Entry 5FTK (electron microscopy, 2.40 A resolution); this record covers chains B and C of the 6 polymer chains in the assembly.

Chain B (and C):
Name: Transitional endoplasmic reticulum atpase
Organism: Homo sapiens
Notes: EC 3.6.4.6; chain C of this document is another copy of the same molecule, construct and numbering; everything in this record applies to it too
Reference sequence: P55072 (TERA_HUMAN); numbering as in UniProt (aligned over 1-806)
Amino-acid sequence (806 residues; numbered 1 to 806; the number before each row is that of its first residue):
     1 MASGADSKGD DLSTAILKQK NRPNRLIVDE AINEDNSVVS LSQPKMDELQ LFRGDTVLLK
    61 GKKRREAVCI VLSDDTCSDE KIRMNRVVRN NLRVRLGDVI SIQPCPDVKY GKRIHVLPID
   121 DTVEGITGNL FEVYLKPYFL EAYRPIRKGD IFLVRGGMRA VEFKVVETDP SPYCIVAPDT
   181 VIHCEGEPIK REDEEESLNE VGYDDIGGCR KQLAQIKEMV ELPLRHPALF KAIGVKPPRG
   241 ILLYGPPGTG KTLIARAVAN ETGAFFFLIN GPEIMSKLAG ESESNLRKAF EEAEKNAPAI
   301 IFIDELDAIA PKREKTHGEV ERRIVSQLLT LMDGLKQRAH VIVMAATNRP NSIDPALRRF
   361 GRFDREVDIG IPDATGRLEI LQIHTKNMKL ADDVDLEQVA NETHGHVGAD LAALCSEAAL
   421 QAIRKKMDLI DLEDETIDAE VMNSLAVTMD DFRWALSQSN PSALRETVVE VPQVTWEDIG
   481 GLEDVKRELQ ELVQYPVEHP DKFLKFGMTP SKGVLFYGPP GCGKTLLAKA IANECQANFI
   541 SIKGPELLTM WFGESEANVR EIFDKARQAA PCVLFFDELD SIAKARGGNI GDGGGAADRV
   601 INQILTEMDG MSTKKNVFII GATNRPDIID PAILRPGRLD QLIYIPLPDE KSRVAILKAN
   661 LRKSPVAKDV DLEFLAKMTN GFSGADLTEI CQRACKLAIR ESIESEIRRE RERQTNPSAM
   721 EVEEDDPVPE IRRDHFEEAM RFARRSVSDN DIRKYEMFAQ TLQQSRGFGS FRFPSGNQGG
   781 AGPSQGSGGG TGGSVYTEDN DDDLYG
Not modelled in the structure: 1-20, 708-727, 764-806
Ligand contacts:
  - ADP (adenosine-5'-diphosphate), molecule 1: Asp205, Ile206, Gly207, Gly208, Cys209, Pro247, Gly248, Thr249, Gly250, Lys251, Thr252, Leu253, Ile380, His384, Gly408, Ala409, Ala412
  - ADP, molecule 2: Asp478, Ile479, Gly480, Leu482, Pro519, Pro520, Gly521, Cys522, Gly523, Lys524, Thr525, Leu526, Asp577, Ile656, Asn660, Gly684, Ala685, Thr688
Curated features (UniProtKB/Swiss-Prot):
  - region: Thr797 to Gly806 (Interaction with UBXN6)
  - motif: Asp802 to Gly806 (PIM motif)
  - binding site (ATP): Pro247 to Leu253, Asn348, His384, Gly521 to Leu526
  - modified residue: Ala2 (N-acetylalanine), Ser3 (Phosphoserine), Ser7 (Phosphoserine), Ser13 (Phosphoserine), Ser37 (Phosphoserine), Lys315 (N6,N6,N6-trimethyllysine), Thr436 (Phosphothreonine), Ser462 (Phosphoserine), Lys502 (N6-acetyllysine), Lys505 (N6-acetyllysine), Lys668 (N6-acetyllysine), Ser702 (Phosphoserine), Lys754 (N6-acetyllysine), Ser770 (Phosphoserine), Ser775 (Phosphoserine), Ser787 (Phosphoserine), Tyr805 (Phosphotyrosine)
  - cross-link (Glycyl lysine isopeptide (Lys-Gly)): Lys8 (interchain with G-Cter in SUMO2), Lys18 (interchain with G-Cter in SUMO2)
  - natural variant: Arg95 (R95G: In IBMPFD1), Gly97 (G97E: In CMT2Y), Ile126 (I126F: In IBMPFD1; uncertain significance), Arg155 (R155C: In IBMPFD1; R155H: In FTDALS6 and IBMPFD1; R155L: In IBMPFD1; R155P: In IBMPFD1; R155S: In IBMPFD1), Arg159 (R159G: In FTDALS6; R159H: In IBMPFD1), Ala160 (A160T: In IBMPFD1; uncertain significance), Glu185 (E185K: In CMT2Y), Arg191 (R191Q: In FTDALS6 and IBMPFD1), Leu198 (L198W: In IBMPFD1), Ala232 (A232E: In IBMPFD1), Ile254 (I254F: In IBMPFD1; uncertain significance), Ile369 (I369T: In IBMPFD1; uncertain significance), 2 further natural variant entries in UniProt
  - mutagenesis: Phe52 to Asp55 (Abolishes interaction with NPLOC4; when associated with A-110), Arg53 (R53A: Minor effect on affinity for ATP and ADP), Arg86 (R86A: Strongly increased affinity for ATP. Strongly reduced affinity for ADP), Tyr110 (Y110A: Abolishes interaction with NPLOC4; when associated with 52-A--A-55), Arg113 to His115 (Severely reduced binding to DERL1), Phe131 (F131R: Severely reduced binding to DERL1), Leu140 (L140D: Severely reduced binding to DERL1), Asp179 (D179R: No effect on binding to DERL1), His183 (H183W: Severely reduced binding to DERL1), Lys251 (K251Q: Impairs ERAD degradation of HMGCR and does not inhibit interaction with RHBDD1; when associated with Q-524), Glu305 (E305Q: Defect in ubiquitin-dependent protein degradation by the proteasome; when associated with Q-578), Lys312 (K312A: Does not affect methylation by VCPKMT), 8 further mutagenesis entries in UniProt

Chain B / chain C interface:
Pairs across the interface - 96 pairs, chain B then chain C:
  Gly97(B) with Asp431(C)
  Val99(B) with Asp431(C)
  Glu218(B) with Gln421(C); Arg424(C), salt bridge; Trp454(C)
  Leu222(B) with Leu420(C), hydrophobic; Ile423(C), hydrophobic
  Ala228(B) with Glu433(C); Asp434(C); Glu435(C)
  Leu229(B) with Ile423(C), hydrophobic; Ile437(C), hydrophobic
  Phe230(B) with Leu420(C), hydrophobic
  Lys231(B) with Glu124(C)
  Ala232(B) with Gly125(C); Arg159(C), hydrogen bond (backbone-side chain); Ile437(C)
  Ile233(B) with Gly157(C); Met158(C), hydrophobic; Arg159(C); Met442(C), hydrophobic
  Gly234(B) with Met158(C), hydrogen bond (backbone-backbone)
  Val235(B) with Ser416(C); Leu420(C), hydrophobic
  Glu283(B) with Leu278(C)
  His317(B) with His317(C)
  Gly318(B) with Glu321(C)
  Glu319(B) with Met275(C); Val320(C); Glu321(C)
  Arg323(B) with Met275(C); Lys277(C); Leu278(C); Ala279(C)
  Ser326(B) with Pro272(C); Met275(C); Ser276(C)
  Gln327(B) with Ser276(C), hydrogen bond (backbone-side chain)
  Leu329(B) with Pro272(C), hydrophobic
  Thr330(B) with Pro272(C); Glu273(C); Ser276(C)
  Arg359(B) with Thr252(C); Glu305(C)
  Phe360(B) with Ala409(C), hydrophobic; Asp410(C); Ala463(C), hydrophobic
  Arg362(B) with Glu305(C), salt bridge
  Arg365(B) with Glu417(C), salt bridge
  Arg487(B) with Arg700(C)
  Glu491(B) with Arg700(C), salt bridge
  Leu492(B) with Lys696(C)
  Tyr495(B) with Ile703(C), hydrophobic
  His499(B) with Ile703(C)
  Lys502(B) with Ile699(C); Ser702(C)
  Phe503(B) with Ile699(C), hydrophobic
  Lys505(B) with Pro665(C); Pro729(C)
  Phe506(B) with Ser664(C); Pro665(C); Cys695(C); Ala698(C), hydrophobic; Ile699(C), hydrophobic; Glu730(C)
  Met508(B) with Gln692(C); Cys695(C); Lys696(C); Ile699(C), hydrophobic
  Gly593(B) with Arg586(C); Gly591(C)
  Gly594(B) with Ala585(C); Arg586(C); Gly587(C)
  Gly595(B) with Lys584(C); Ala585(C), hydrogen bond (backbone-backbone); Gly587(C)
  Ala597(B) with Phe552(C)
  Asp598(B) with Phe552(C)
  Arg599(B) with Phe552(C), hydrogen bond (side chain-backbone)
  Asn602(B) with Pro545(C), hydrogen bond (side chain-backbone); Leu548(C); Thr549(C), hydrogen bond
  Gln603(B) with Thr549(C), hydrogen bond
  Thr606(B) with Pro545(C)
  Gly610(B) with Arg465(C)
  Ser612(B) with Arg465(C)
  Lys615(B) with Gln458(C); Ser459(C)
  Arg635(B) with Glu578(C), salt bridge; Lys584(C)
  Gln760(B) with Arg744(C)
  Thr761(B) with Arg744(C), hydrogen bond (backbone-side chain)
  Leu762(B) with Arg744(C)
  Gln763(B) with Arg741(C); Arg744(C)
Interface residues without a listed pair, chain B (63 interface residues in all): Gln215, His226, Lys236, Pro237, Glu366, Gly507, Thr509, Gln568, Leu605, Thr613, Arg638
Interface residues without a listed pair, chain C (70 interface residues in all): Asn270, Glu402, Val407, Asp428, Ser457, Ser462, Ile590, Glu704, Ile731, Phe742

In short:
The interface between chain B and chain C involves 63 residues on one side and 70 on the other, with 9
hydrogen bonds and 5 salt bridges. Among the polar pairs are Glu218(B)-Arg424(C), Arg362(B)-Glu305(C) and
Arg365(B)-Glu417(C). Ligands of chain B: ADP.
Both chains are Transitional endoplasmic reticulum atpase (Homo sapiens). Entry 5FTK (Cryo-EM structure of
human p97 bound to ADP) was determined by electron microscopy together with 5FTJ, 5FTL, 5FTM and 5FTN from the
same study.
